PDB entry 2HLO | X-ray diffraction, 2.60 A resolution | chains B and C of the 4 polymer chains in the assembly

[Chain B]
Protein: Fibrinogen beta chain
Organism: Homo sapiens
UniProt: P02675 (FIBB_HUMAN); residues 134-461 here correspond to UniProt positions 164-491 (UniProt number = residue number + 30)
Sequence (328 residues; row label = number of the first residue in the row):
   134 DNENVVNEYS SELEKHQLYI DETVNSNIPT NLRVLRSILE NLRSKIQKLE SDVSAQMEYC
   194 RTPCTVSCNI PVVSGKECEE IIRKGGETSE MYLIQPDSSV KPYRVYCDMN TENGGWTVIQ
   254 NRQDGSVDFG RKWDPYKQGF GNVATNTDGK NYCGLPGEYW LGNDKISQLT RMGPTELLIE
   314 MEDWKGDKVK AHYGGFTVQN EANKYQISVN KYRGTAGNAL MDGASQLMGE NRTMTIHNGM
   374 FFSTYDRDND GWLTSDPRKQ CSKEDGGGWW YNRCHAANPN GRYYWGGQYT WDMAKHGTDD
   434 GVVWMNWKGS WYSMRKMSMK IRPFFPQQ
Disordered / not traced: 134-156, 460-461
Disulfide bonds: Cys-201/Cys-286, Cys-211/Cys-240, Cys-394/Cys-407
Glycans and other covalent adducts: N-acetylglucosamine (NAG) linked to Asn-364
Metal / ion sites: Ca2+ site 1: Asp-261, Gly-263, Asp-398 (shared with Glu-132(C) of chain C); Ca2+ site 2: Asp-381, Asp-383, Trp-385
UniProt features mapped onto this chain:
  - glycosylation: Asn-364 (N-linked (GlcNAc...) asparagine)

[Chain C]
Protein: Isoform Gamma-A of Fibrinogen gamma chain
Organism: Homo sapiens
UniProt: P02679 (FIBG_HUMAN), isoform P02679-2; residues 88-411 here correspond to UniProt positions 114-437 (UniProt number = residue number + 26)
Sequence (324 residues; each row starts with the number of its first residue):
    88 KMLEEIMKYE ASILTHDSSI RYLQEIYNSN NQKIVNLKEK VAQLEAQCQE PCKDTVQIHD
   148 ITGKDCQDIA NKGAKQSGLY FIKPLKANQQ FLVYCEIDGS GNGWTVFQKR LDGSVDFKKN
   208 WIQYKEGFGH LSPTGTTEFW LGNEKIHLIS TQSAIPYALR VELEDWNGRT STADYAMFKV
   268 GPEADKYRLT YAYFAGGDAG DAFDGFDFGD DPSDKFFTSH NGMQFSTWDN DNDKFEGNCA
   328 EQDGSGWWMN KCHAGHLNGV YYQGGTYSKA STPNGYDNGI IWATWKTRWY SMKKTTMKII
   388 PFNRLTIGEG QQHHLGGAKQ AGDV
Disordered / not traced: 88-101, 394-411
Disulfide bonds: Cys-153/Cys-182, Cys-326/Cys-339
Metal / ion sites: Ca2+ site 1: Glu-132 (shared with Asp-261(B), Gly-263(B), Asp-398(B) of chain B); Ca2+ site 2: Asp-294, Gly-296, Asp-298, Asp-301; Ca2+ site 3: Asp-318, Asp-320, Phe-322, Gly-324
UniProt features mapped onto this chain:
  - region: Thr-374 to Glu-396 (Gamma-chain polymerization, binding amino end of another fibrin alpha chain)
  - binding site (Ca(2+)): Asp-318, Asp-320, Phe-322, Gly-324
  - glycosylation: Asn-308 (N-linked (GlcNAc...) asparagine)
  - cross-link: Gln-398 (Isoglutamyl lysine isopeptide (Gln-Lys) (interchain with K-432)), Lys-406 (Isoglutamyl lysine isopeptide (Lys-Gln) (interchain with Q-424))

[How chain B and chain C interact]
Contacting residue pairs (72):
  Thr-163(B) / His-103(C)  hydrogen bond
  Leu-168(B) / Leu-110(C)  hydrophobic
  Leu-172(B) / Ile-113(C)  hydrophobic
  Leu-172(B) / Tyr-114(C)  hydrophobic
  Leu-172(B) / Asn-117(C)
  Glu-173(B) / Ile-113(C)
  Arg-176(B) / Ile-113(C)
  Arg-176(B) / Asn-117(C)
  Ile-179(B) / Asn-117(C)
  Ile-179(B) / Lys-120(C)
  Ile-179(B) / Ile-121(C)  hydrophobic
  Gln-180(B) / Lys-120(C)
  Leu-182(B) / Leu-124(C)  hydrophobic
  Glu-183(B) / Lys-120(C)  salt bridge
  Glu-183(B) / Leu-124(C)
  Glu-183(B) / Lys-127(C)  salt bridge
  Val-186(B) / Lys-127(C)
  Gln-189(B) / Leu-131(C)
  Met-190(B) / Lys-127(C)
  Met-190(B) / Gln-130(C)
  Met-190(B) / Leu-131(C)  hydrophobic
  Met-190(B) / Gln-134(C)  hydrogen bond
  Cys-193(B) / Gln-134(C)
  Cys-193(B) / Cys-135(C)  hydrophobic
  Cys-197(B) / Cys-139(C)  disulfide
  Cys-197(B) / Lys-140(C)  hydrogen bond (backbone-backbone)
  Thr-198(B) / Lys-140(C)
  Val-199(B) / Lys-140(C)  hydrogen bond (backbone-backbone)
  Val-199(B) / Asp-141(C)
  Val-199(B) / Thr-142(C)  hydrogen bond (backbone-backbone)
  Ser-200(B) / Asp-141(C)
  Ser-200(B) / Thr-142(C)  hydrogen bond
  Cys-201(B) / Asp-141(C)  hydrogen bond (backbone-side chain)
  Cys-201(B) / Val-143(C)
  Asn-202(B) / Val-143(C)
  Asn-202(B) / His-217(C)
  Asn-202(B) / Leu-218(C)
  Asn-202(B) / Ser-219(C)
  Asn-202(B) / Pro-220(C)
  Ile-203(B) / Leu-179(C)  hydrophobic
  Ile-203(B) / His-217(C)
  Ile-203(B) / Leu-218(C)  hydrogen bond (backbone-backbone)
  Pro-204(B) / Gly-216(C)
  Pro-204(B) / His-217(C)
  Val-205(B) / Gly-214(C)
  Val-205(B) / Phe-215(C)
  Val-205(B) / Gly-216(C)  hydrogen bond (backbone-backbone)
  Val-205(B) / Leu-218(C)  hydrophobic
  Val-205(B) / Phe-226(C)  hydrophobic
  Val-205(B) / Lys-232(C)
  Val-206(B) / Gly-214(C)
  Arg-216(B) / Ile-209(C)
  Lys-217(B) / Ile-209(C)
  Lys-217(B) / Glu-213(C)
  Gly-218(B) / Gln-210(C)  hydrogen bond (backbone-side chain)
  Glu-220(B) / Gln-210(C)  hydrogen bond
  Glu-223(B) / His-217(C)  salt bridge
  Gln-228(B) / Gln-177(C)  hydrogen bond
  Ser-231(B) / Gln-176(C)  hydrogen bond
  Lys-234(B) / Phe-168(C)
  Pro-235(B) / Phe-168(C)  hydrophobic
  Pro-235(B) / Gln-177(C)
  Arg-237(B) / Asp-141(C)  salt bridge
  Arg-237(B) / Val-143(C)
  Asp-261(B) / Glu-132(C)
  Asp-261(B) / Gln-136(C)
  Arg-264(B) / Gln-136(C)  hydrogen bond (side chain-backbone)
  Gly-274(B) / Pro-138(C)
  Asn-275(B) / Pro-138(C)
  Asn-275(B) / Cys-139(C)  hydrogen bond (side chain-backbone)
  Tyr-285(B) / His-217(C)
  Asp-398(B) / Glu-132(C)
Also at the interface, not in a pair above, chain B (45 interface residues in all): Ser-159, Pro-162, Arg-169, Leu-175, Leu-226, Asn-284
Also at the interface, not in a pair above, chain C (43 interface residues in all): Val-128, Ile-145, Ser-201, Thr-224, Trp-227, Leu-228
Inter-chain disulfides: Cys-197(B)/Cys-139(C)

[Overview]
45 residues of chain B face 43 of chain C across their interface; the contacts include 1 disulfide bond, 15
hydrogen bonds and 4 salt bridges. Polar pairs include Glu-183(B)/Lys-120(C), Glu-183(B)/Lys-127(C) and
Glu-223(B)/His-217(C). Covalently linked N-acetylglucosamine: at Asn-364(B).
Chain B is Fibrinogen beta chain and chain C is Isoform Gamma-A of Fibrinogen gamma chain, both from Homo
sapiens; the structure, Crystal Structure of Fragment D-dimer from Human Fibrin Complexed with
Gly-hydroxyPro-Arg-Pro-amide, was determined by X-ray diffraction.
